Entry 4KPU (X-ray diffraction, 1.60 A resolution); this record covers chains A and B.

Chain A:
Name: Electron transfer flavoprotein alpha subunit
From: Acidaminococcus fermentans
Reference sequence: D2RIQ3 (D2RIQ3_ACIFV); residues 1-340 here = UniProt positions 1-340
Sequence (346 residues; numbered 1 to 346; the number before each row is that of its first residue):
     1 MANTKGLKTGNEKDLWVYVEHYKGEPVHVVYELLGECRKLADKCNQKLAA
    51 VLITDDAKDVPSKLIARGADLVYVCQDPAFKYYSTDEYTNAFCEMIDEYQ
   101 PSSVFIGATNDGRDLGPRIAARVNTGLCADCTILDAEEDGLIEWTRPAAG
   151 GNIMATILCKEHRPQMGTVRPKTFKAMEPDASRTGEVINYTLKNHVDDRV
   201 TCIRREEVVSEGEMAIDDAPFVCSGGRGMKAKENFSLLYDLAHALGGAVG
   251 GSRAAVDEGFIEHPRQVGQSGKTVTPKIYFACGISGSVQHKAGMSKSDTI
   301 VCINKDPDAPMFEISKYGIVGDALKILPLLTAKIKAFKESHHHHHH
Unresolved in the structure: 1-2, 341-346
Sequence notes: expression tag (341-346)
Small-molecule neighbours:
  - FAD (flavin-adenine dinucleotide), molecule 1: Leu-127, Cys-128, Ala-129, Arg-146, Ala-148, Ile-153, Ala-155, Ile-157
  - FAD, molecule 2: Gly-226, Arg-227, Gly-228, Lys-230, Ser-252, Arg-253, Ala-254, Gln-266, Val-267, Gly-268, Gln-269, Ser-270, Gly-271, Gly-283, Ile-284, Ser-285, Gly-286, Ser-287, Gln-289, His-290, Ile-303, Asn-304, Lys-305, Asp-306, Ala-309, Gly-321, Asp-322, Ala-323

Chain B:
Name: Electron transfer flavoprotein alpha/beta-subunit
From: Acidaminococcus fermentans
Reference sequence: D2RIQ2 (D2RIQ2_ACIFV); residue numbers follow UniProt; this construct covers 1-263
Sequence (263 residues; row label = number of the first residue in the row):
     1 MNIVVCVKQVPDTAEMKIDPVTNNLVRDGVTNIMNPYDQYALETALQLKD
    51 ELGAHVTVITMGPPHAESVLRDCLAVGADEAKLVSDRAFGGADTLATSAA
   101 MANTIKHFGVPDLILCGRQAIDGDTAQVGPEIAEHLGLPQVTAALKVQVK
   151 DDTVVVDRDNEQMSMTFTMKMPCVVTVMRSKDLRFASIRGKMKARKAEIP
   201 VYTAAALEIPLDIIGKAGSPTQVMKSFTPKVTQVHGEIFDDEDPAVAVDK
   251 LVNKLIEDKIITK
Small-molecule neighbours:
  - FAD (flavin-adenine dinucleotide), molecule 1: Cys-6, Val-7, Lys-8, Asn-35, Asp-38, Ile-59, Thr-60, Met-61, Ala-92, Asp-93, Thr-94, Thr-97, Met-101, Cys-116, Gly-117, Arg-118, Gln-119, Ala-120, Asp-122, Gly-123, Asp-124, Thr-125, Ala-126, Gln-127, Val-128, Gly-129, Thr-221, Val-223
  - FAD, molecule 2: Pro-36, Tyr-37, Tyr-40

Chain A / chain B interface:
Pairs across the interface - 163 pairs, chain A then chain B:
  Asn-3(A) / Asp-212(B)  hydrogen bond (backbone-side chain)
  Asn-3(A) / Ile-213(B)
  Tyr-22(A) / Gln-162(B)
  Thr-85(A) / Gln-140(B)
  Thr-109(A) / Glu-161(B)
  Asn-110(A) / Arg-158(B)
  Asn-110(A) / Asp-159(B)
  Asn-110(A) / Asn-160(B)
  Asn-110(A) / Glu-161(B)  hydrogen bond (backbone-side chain)
  Asp-111(A) / Arg-158(B)  salt bridge
  Asp-111(A) / Asn-160(B)  hydrogen bond
  Arg-113(A) / Arg-118(B)
  Arg-113(A) / Asp-124(B)  hydrogen bond (side chain-backbone)
  Arg-113(A) / Thr-125(B)  hydrogen bond (side chain-backbone)
  Arg-113(A) / Ala-126(B)
  Asp-114(A) / Gln-140(B)  hydrogen bond
  Asp-114(A) / Thr-142(B)  hydrogen bond
  Asp-114(A) / Arg-158(B)  salt bridge
  Pro-117(A) / Gln-127(B)
  Pro-117(A) / Pro-130(B)  hydrophobic
  Pro-117(A) / Glu-131(B)
  Arg-118(A) / Ala-133(B)
  Arg-118(A) / Glu-134(B)  salt bridge
  Arg-118(A) / Leu-138(B)  hydrogen bond (side chain-backbone)
  Arg-118(A) / Gln-140(B)  hydrogen bond
  Ala-120(A) / Glu-131(B)
  Ala-121(A) / Leu-95(B)  hydrophobic
  Ala-121(A) / Glu-131(B)
  Ala-121(A) / Glu-134(B)
  Arg-122(A) / Glu-134(B)  salt bridge
  Asn-124(A) / Leu-95(B)
  Thr-125(A) / Pro-220(B)
  Gly-126(A) / Pro-220(B)
  Gly-126(A) / Thr-221(B)
  Leu-127(A) / Gln-127(B)  hydrogen bond (backbone-side chain)
  Leu-127(A) / Thr-221(B)
  Cys-128(A) / Gln-127(B)
  Ala-129(A) / Thr-125(B)
  Ala-129(A) / Gln-127(B)
  Arg-146(A) / Gly-123(B)  hydrogen bond (side chain-backbone)
  Arg-146(A) / Asp-124(B)  hydrogen bond (side chain-backbone)
  Arg-146(A) / Thr-125(B)
  Ala-148(A) / Asp-122(B)
  Ala-148(A) / Gly-123(B)
  Ala-148(A) / Asp-124(B)
  Ala-149(A) / Thr-13(B)
  Ala-149(A) / Ile-121(B)
  Ala-149(A) / Asp-122(B)  hydrogen bond (backbone-backbone)
  Ala-149(A) / Asp-124(B)  hydrogen bond (backbone-side chain)
  Gly-150(A) / Ile-121(B)
  Gly-150(A) / Asp-124(B)  hydrogen bond (backbone-side chain)
  Gly-151(A) / Pro-229(B)
  Asn-152(A) / Thr-13(B)
  Asn-152(A) / Met-16(B)
  Asn-152(A) / Lys-17(B)
  Asn-152(A) / Ile-18(B)
  Asn-152(A) / Leu-25(B)
  Asn-152(A) / Pro-229(B)
  Ile-153(A) / Leu-25(B)  hydrophobic
  Ile-153(A) / Ser-226(B)
  Ile-153(A) / Phe-227(B)
  Met-154(A) / Ser-226(B)
  Met-154(A) / Phe-227(B)  hydrogen bond (backbone-backbone)
  Met-154(A) / Pro-229(B)  hydrophobic
  Ala-155(A) / Lys-225(B)
  Thr-156(A) / Val-223(B)
  Thr-156(A) / Met-224(B)  hydrogen bond (backbone-backbone)
  Thr-156(A) / Lys-225(B)  hydrogen bond (backbone-backbone)
  Thr-156(A) / Phe-227(B)
  Ile-157(A) / Thr-221(B)
  Ile-157(A) / Gln-222(B)
  Leu-158(A) / Pro-220(B)
  Leu-158(A) / Thr-221(B)
  Leu-158(A) / Gln-222(B)  hydrogen bond (backbone-backbone)
  Leu-158(A) / Met-224(B)  hydrophobic
  Cys-159(A) / Pro-220(B)
  Lys-160(A) / Pro-220(B)
  Lys-160(A) / Gln-222(B)  hydrogen bond
  Lys-160(A) / Met-224(B)
  His-162(A) / Pro-220(B)
  Arg-199(A) / Gly-137(B)  hydrogen bond (side chain-backbone)
  Arg-199(A) / Leu-138(B)
  Arg-199(A) / Pro-139(B)
  Arg-199(A) / Thr-168(B)
  Arg-199(A) / Met-169(B)
  Val-200(A) / Gln-140(B)
  Val-200(A) / Phe-167(B)  hydrophobic
  Val-200(A) / Thr-168(B)
  Thr-201(A) / Phe-167(B)
  Thr-201(A) / Thr-168(B)  hydrogen bond (backbone-backbone)
  Cys-202(A) / Thr-166(B)
  Cys-202(A) / Phe-167(B)  hydrophobic
  Ile-203(A) / Thr-166(B)  hydrogen bond (backbone-backbone)
  Ile-203(A) / Thr-168(B)
  Arg-204(A) / Ser-164(B)  hydrogen bond
  Arg-204(A) / Met-165(B)  hydrogen bond (side chain-backbone)
  Arg-204(A) / Thr-166(B)  hydrogen bond
  Arg-205(A) / Met-163(B)
  Arg-205(A) / Ser-164(B)
  Arg-205(A) / Met-165(B)  hydrogen bond
  Glu-206(A) / Met-163(B)
  Glu-206(A) / Ser-164(B)  hydrogen bond (backbone-backbone)
  Glu-207(A) / Gln-162(B)
  Val-208(A) / Glu-161(B)
  Val-208(A) / Gln-162(B)  hydrogen bond (backbone-backbone)
  Val-208(A) / Met-163(B)
  Val-208(A) / Ser-164(B)
  Asp-217(A) / Glu-161(B)
  Leu-245(A) / Ile-261(B)  hydrophobic
  Arg-253(A) / Tyr-40(B)  hydrogen bond
  Arg-253(A) / Arg-179(B)
  Asp-257(A) / Arg-179(B)  salt bridge
  His-263(A) / Leu-145(B)
  His-263(A) / Asp-159(B)  salt bridge
  Gln-269(A) / Tyr-37(B)  hydrogen bond
  Ser-270(A) / Tyr-37(B)  hydrogen bond
  Ser-270(A) / Met-178(B)
  Lys-272(A) / Glu-161(B)  hydrogen bond (side chain-backbone)
  Ile-278(A) / Ile-260(B)  hydrophobic
  Ile-278(A) / Ile-261(B)  hydrophobic
  Val-288(A) / Ala-14(B)
  Gln-289(A) / Ala-14(B)
  Thr-299(A) / Ile-260(B)
  Phe-312(A) / Ile-238(B)  hydrophobic
  Glu-313(A) / Lys-17(B)  salt bridge
  Glu-313(A) / Val-234(B)
  Ile-314(A) / Val-234(B)
  Ser-315(A) / Val-234(B)
  Ser-315(A) / Gly-236(B)
  Lys-316(A) / Val-234(B)
  Lys-316(A) / Gly-236(B)
  Lys-316(A) / Glu-237(B)  hydrogen bond (backbone-backbone)
  Tyr-317(A) / Glu-237(B)
  Tyr-317(A) / Ile-238(B)
  Tyr-317(A) / Leu-251(B)  hydrophobic
  Tyr-317(A) / Lys-254(B)
  Tyr-317(A) / Leu-255(B)  hydrophobic
  Tyr-317(A) / Asp-258(B)  hydrogen bond
  Tyr-317(A) / Ile-260(B)
  Gly-318(A) / Glu-237(B)  hydrogen bond (backbone-backbone)
  Gly-318(A) / Ile-238(B)
  Gly-318(A) / Phe-239(B)  hydrogen bond (backbone-backbone)
  Ile-319(A) / Phe-239(B)
  Ile-319(A) / Ala-247(B)  hydrophobic
  Ile-319(A) / Leu-251(B)  hydrophobic
  Val-320(A) / Ile-238(B)  hydrophobic
  Val-320(A) / Phe-239(B)  hydrogen bond (backbone-backbone)
  Val-320(A) / Asp-240(B)
  Ile-326(A) / Pro-244(B)  hydrophobic
  Ile-326(A) / Val-248(B)  hydrophobic
  Leu-329(A) / Pro-244(B)
  Leu-329(A) / Ala-245(B)
  Leu-329(A) / Val-248(B)
  Leu-330(A) / Val-248(B)  hydrophobic
  Leu-330(A) / Val-252(B)  hydrophobic
  Lys-333(A) / Asp-249(B)  salt bridge
  Lys-333(A) / Val-252(B)
  Phe-337(A) / Ile-256(B)  hydrophobic
  Phe-337(A) / Ile-261(B)
  Phe-337(A) / Thr-262(B)
  Phe-337(A) / Lys-263(B)
  Lys-338(A) / Thr-262(B)  hydrogen bond (side chain-backbone)
  Lys-338(A) / Lys-263(B)
Other interface residues (no listed pair), chain A (78 interface residues in all): Glu-20, Val-27, Thr-145, Pro-264, Val-301, Lys-325, Ile-334
Other interface residues (no listed pair), chain B (81 interface residues in all): His-135, Val-141, Val-155, Asp-157, Gly-218, Thr-228, His-235, Asn-253

Overview:
78 residues of chain A face 81 of chain B across their interface; the contacts include 39 hydrogen bonds and 8
salt bridges. Polar pairs include Asp-111(A)/Arg-158(B), Asp-114(A)/Arg-158(B) and Arg-118(A)/Glu-134(B).
Flavin-adenine dinucleotide is bound between chain A and chain B.
Chain A is Electron transfer flavoprotein alpha subunit and chain B is Electron transfer flavoprotein
alpha/beta-subunit, both from Acidaminococcus fermentans; the structure, Electron transferring flavoprotein of
Acidaminococcus fermentans: Towards a mechanism of flavin-based electron bifurcation, was determined by X-ray
diffraction, deposited together with 4L1F.
